PDB entry 8W5G | electron microscopy, 4.00 A resolution | chains A and B of the 5 polymer chains in the assembly

== Chain A (and B) ==
Molecule: Minor capsid protein A1
From: Escherichia phage Qbeta
Notes: chain B of this document is another copy of the same molecule, construct and numbering; everything in this record applies to it too
Reference sequence: Q8LTE1 (A1_BPQBE); residues 1-132 here correspond to UniProt positions 2-133 (UniProt number = residue number + 1)
Chain sequence (132 residues; each row starts with the number of its first residue):
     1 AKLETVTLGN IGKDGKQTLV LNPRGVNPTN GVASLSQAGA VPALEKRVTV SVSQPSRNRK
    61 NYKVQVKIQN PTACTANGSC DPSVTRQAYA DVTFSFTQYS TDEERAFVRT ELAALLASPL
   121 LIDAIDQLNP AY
Unresolved in the structure: 132 (chain B: 77-80, 132)

== Chain A / chain B interface ==
Pairs across the interface - 106 pairs, chain A then chain B:
  Ala1(A) with Asp123(B); Ala131(B)
  Leu3(A) with Leu120(B), hydrophobic; Ala131(B), hydrophobic
  Val6(A) with Ser118(B)
  Leu8(A) with Glu111(B); Leu115(B)
  Ile11(A) with Phe107(B), hydrophobic; Thr110(B); Glu111(B); Ala114(B), hydrophobic
  Gly12(A) with Thr110(B)
  Lys13(A) with Asp102(B), hydrogen bond (side chain-backbone); Glu103(B); Ala106(B)
  Leu19(A) with Phe107(B), hydrophobic
  Ala33(A) with Ala131(B), hydrophobic
  Lys46(A) with Phe107(B)
  Val48(A) with Leu115(B), hydrophobic
  Val50(A) with Leu121(B), hydrophobic
  Val52(A) with Ala124(B); Pro130(B), hydrophobic
  Tyr62(A) with Leu128(B), hydrophobic
  Val64(A) with Ile125(B), hydrophobic
  Ile68(A) with Glu111(B)
  Asn70(A) with Glu104(B); Phe107(B); Val108(B)
  Thr72(A) with Glu104(B)
  Arg86(A) with Tyr99(B), hydrogen bond (side chain-backbone)
  Gln87(A) with Thr97(B)
  Ala88(A) with Ser95(B); Phe96(B), hydrophobic; Glu104(B)
  Tyr89(A) with Phe94(B); Ser95(B), hydrogen bond (backbone-backbone)
  Ala90(A) with Thr93(B); Phe94(B), hydrophobic
  Asp91(A) with Asp91(B); Val92(B); Thr93(B), hydrogen bond (backbone-backbone)
  Val92(A) with Asp91(B); Val92(B), hydrophobic; Leu112(B), hydrophobic
  Thr93(A) with Ala90(B); Asp91(B), hydrogen bond (backbone-backbone)
  Phe94(A) with Tyr89(B); Ala90(B), hydrophobic; Ile125(B), hydrophobic
  Ser95(A) with Ala88(B); Tyr89(B), hydrogen bond (backbone-backbone)
  Phe96(A) with Ala88(B), hydrophobic
  Thr97(A) with Gln87(B), hydrogen bond (side chain-backbone)
  Tyr99(A) with Arg86(B)
  Ser100(A) with Arg86(B)
  Asp102(A) with Lys13(B), salt bridge; Asp126(B)
  Glu103(A) with Lys13(B); Gln17(B), hydrogen bond
  Glu104(A) with Thr72(B); Arg86(B), salt bridge
  Arg105(A) with Ile125(B), hydrogen bond (side chain-backbone); Asp126(B), hydrogen bond (side chain-backbone); Leu128(B)
  Ala106(A) with Lys13(B); Asp126(B), hydrogen bond (backbone-side chain)
  Phe107(A) with Asn70(B)
  Arg109(A) with Leu116(B); Ile122(B); Asp126(B), salt bridge
  Thr110(A) with Ile11(B); Gly12(B)
  Glu111(A) with Leu19(B); Ile68(B); Asn70(B)
  Leu112(A) with Val92(B), hydrophobic; Leu116(B)
  Ala113(A) with Leu116(B)
  Ala114(A) with Leu8(B), hydrophobic; Ile11(B), hydrophobic
  Leu115(A) with Val48(B), hydrophobic
  Leu116(A) with Arg109(B), hydrogen bond (backbone-side chain); Ala113(B), hydrophobic
  Ser118(A) with Val6(B)
  Leu120(A) with Leu3(B), hydrophobic; Val50(B), hydrophobic
  Leu121(A) with Val50(B), hydrophobic; Val66(B), hydrophobic
  Ile122(A) with Arg109(B)
  Asp123(A) with Ala1(B), hydrogen bond (side chain-backbone)
  Ile125(A) with Val64(B), hydrophobic; Phe94(B), hydrophobic; Arg105(B); Arg109(B)
  Asp126(A) with Asp102(B); Arg105(B), hydrogen bond (backbone-side chain); Ala106(B)
  Leu128(A) with Tyr62(B), hydrophobic; Val64(B), hydrophobic; Arg105(B)
  Pro130(A) with Ala1(B); Val52(B), hydrophobic
  Ala131(A) with Ala1(B); Lys2(B), hydrogen bond (backbone-side chain); Leu3(B), hydrophobic; Ala33(B), hydrophobic
Also at the interface, not in a pair above, chain A (61 interface residues in all): Asn10, Val66, Val108, Ala117, Ala124
Also at the interface, not in a pair above, chain B (64 interface residues in all): Val26, Lys46, Ser100, Thr101, Ala117

== In short ==
Chain A and chain B form an interface of 61 and 64 residues respectively, with 15 hydrogen bonds and 3 salt
bridges. Polar pairs include Asp102(A)-Lys13(B), Glu104(A)-Arg86(B) and Arg109(A)-Asp126(B).
Both chains are Minor capsid protein A1 (Escherichia phage Qbeta). Entry 8W5G (Cryo-EM structure of Qb-Ab7)
was determined by electron microscopy (same publication as 8W5D, 8W5E, 8W5F, 8W5L, 8W5M, 8W5N and 8 further
entries).
